Entry 1D0J (X-ray diffraction, 2.50 A resolution); this record covers chains A and B of the 5 polymer chains in the assembly.

Chain A (and B):
Name: Tumor necrosis factor receptor associated protein 2
From: Homo sapiens
Notes: fragment: traf domain; chain B of this document is another copy of the same molecule, construct and numbering; everything in this record applies to it too
UniProtKB: Q12933 (TRAF2_HUMAN); residue numbers follow UniProt; this construct covers 334-501
Chain sequence (168 residues; row label = number of the first residue in the row):
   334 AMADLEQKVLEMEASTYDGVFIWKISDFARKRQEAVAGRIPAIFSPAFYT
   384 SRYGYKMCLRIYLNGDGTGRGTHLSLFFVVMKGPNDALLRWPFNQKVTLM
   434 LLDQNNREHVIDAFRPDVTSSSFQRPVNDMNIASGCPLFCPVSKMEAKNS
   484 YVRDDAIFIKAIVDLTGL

Chain A / chain B interface:
Residue-residue contacts (20; chain A residue first):
  Leu338(A) - Met335(B)
  Leu338(A) - Leu338(B)  hydrophobic
  Leu338(A) - Glu339(B)
  Leu338(A) - Val342(B)  hydrophobic
  Met345(A) - Val342(B)  hydrophobic
  Met345(A) - Met345(B)  hydrophobic
  Met345(A) - Glu346(B)
  Arg385(A) - Glu346(B)  hydrogen bond (side chain-backbone)
  Arg385(A) - Ala347(B)
  Arg385(A) - Ser348(B)  hydrogen bond (side chain-backbone)
  Arg385(A) - Thr349(B)
  Tyr386(A) - Thr349(B)
  Tyr386(A) - Phe354(B)
  Tyr386(A) - Ile355(B)  hydrogen bond (side chain-backbone)
  Pro417(A) - Lys357(B)  hydrogen bond (backbone-side chain)
  Pro417(A) - Phe491(B)
  Asn418(A) - Phe491(B)
  Ala420(A) - Gln437(B)
  Leu421(A) - Leu435(B)  hydrophobic
  Leu421(A) - Phe491(B)  hydrophobic
Other interface residues (no listed pair), chain A (11 interface residues in all): Lys341, Val342, Arg458
Other interface residues (no listed pair), chain B (17 interface residues in all): Val353, Asp487

In short:
Chain A and chain B form an interface of 11 and 17 residues respectively; the contacts include 4 hydrogen
bonds. Among the polar pairs are Arg385(A)-Glu346(B), Arg385(A)-Ser348(B) and Tyr386(A)-Ile355(B).
Chain A and chain B are both Tumor necrosis factor receptor associated protein 2 (Homo sapiens); the
structure, Structure of tnf receptor associated factor 2 in complex with a M4-1BB peptide, was determined by
X-ray diffraction, deposited together with 1D00, 1CZY, 1CZZ, 1D0A and 1D01.
